Entry 8EFY (electron microscopy, 3.16 A resolution); this record covers chains C and G of the 16 polymer chains in the assembly.

[Chain C]
Molecule: Holliday junction ATP-dependent DNA helicase RuvB
Source organism: Thermus thermophilus HB8
Notes: EC 3.6.4.12
UniProt: Q5SL87 (RUVB_THET8); residues 1-324 here = UniProt positions 1-324
Amino-acid sequence (324 residues; row label = number of the first residue in the row):
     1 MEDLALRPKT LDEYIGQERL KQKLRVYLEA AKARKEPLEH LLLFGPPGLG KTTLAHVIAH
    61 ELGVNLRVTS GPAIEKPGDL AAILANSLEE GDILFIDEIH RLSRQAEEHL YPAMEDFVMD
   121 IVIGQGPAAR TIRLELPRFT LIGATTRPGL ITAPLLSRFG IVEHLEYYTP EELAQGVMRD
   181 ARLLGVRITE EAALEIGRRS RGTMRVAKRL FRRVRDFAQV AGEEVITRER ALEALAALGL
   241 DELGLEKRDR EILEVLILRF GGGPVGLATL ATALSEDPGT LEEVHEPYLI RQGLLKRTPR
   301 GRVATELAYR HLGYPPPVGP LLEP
Not modelled in the structure: 1, 75-76, 121-132, 318-324
Metal / ion sites: Mg2+ near Glu98 (its only coordinating residue here)
Small-molecule neighbours: ATP-gamma-S (AGS; phosphothiophosphoric acid-adenylate ester): Ala5, Leu6, Arg7, Pro8, Glu13, Tyr14, Ile15, Gly16, Pro46, Pro47, Gly48, Leu49, Gly50, Lys51, Thr52, Thr53, Thr146, Tyr168, Met204, Arg205, Lys208
Swiss-Prot annotation at these positions:
  - binding site (ATP): Tyr14, Ile15, Gly48, Lys51, Thr52, Thr53, Asp97, Thr146, Tyr168, Arg205
  - binding site (Mg(2+)): Thr52
  - binding site (DNA): Arg297, Arg302
  - mutagenesis: Tyr309 (Y309R: Suitable for crystallization)
What the authors report for this chain:
  - catalytic residues: Glu115, Asp116 (proposed by the authors, not directly observed)

[Chain G]
Molecule: ssDNA
Sequence (49 nucleotides; numbered -27 to 21; the number before each row is that of its first residue; numbers below 1 keep their minus sign (DA-27 is residue -27)):
   -27 AGAATCTGCC GAGAGACCGA GCAGAATTCT ATGTGTTTAC CAAGCGCTG
Not modelled in the structure: -27 to -3

[Chain C / chain G interface]
Contacting residue pairs - 5 pairs, chain C then chain G:
  Arg101(C) - DG5(G)  phosphate contact
  Arg101(C) - DT6(G)  salt bridge to the phosphate
  Arg147(C) - DT6(G)  salt bridge to the phosphate
  Leu150(C) - DG5(G)  phosphate contact
  Arg300(C) - DG16(G)  salt bridge to the phosphate
Interface residues without a listed pair, chain G (4 interface residues in all): DA15

[Overview]
The chain C/chain G interface involves 4 residues from each chain; the contacts include 3 salt bridges. Among
the polar pairs are Arg101(C)-DT6(G), Arg147(C)-DT6(G) and Arg300(C)-DG16(G). Ligands of chain C: ATP-gamma-S.
From the paper: catalytic residues Glu115(C) and Asp116(C).
Chain C is Holliday junction ATP-dependent DNA helicase RuvB (Thermus thermophilus HB8) and chain G is ssDNA;
the structure, Structure of double homo-hexameric AAA+ ATPase RuvB motors, was determined by electron
microscopy together with 8EFV and 8GH8 from the same study.
